Entry 5HNP (X-ray diffraction, 2.20 A resolution); this record covers chains A and B.

Chain A (and B):
Protein: ABC transporter
Source organism: Raoultella ornithinolytica
Notes: chain B of this document is another copy of the same molecule, construct and numbering; everything in this record applies to it too
UniProt: A0A0B5INH8 (A0A0B5INH8_RAOOR); residues 268-442 here = UniProt positions 268-442
Amino-acid sequence (190 residues; row label = number of the first residue in the row):
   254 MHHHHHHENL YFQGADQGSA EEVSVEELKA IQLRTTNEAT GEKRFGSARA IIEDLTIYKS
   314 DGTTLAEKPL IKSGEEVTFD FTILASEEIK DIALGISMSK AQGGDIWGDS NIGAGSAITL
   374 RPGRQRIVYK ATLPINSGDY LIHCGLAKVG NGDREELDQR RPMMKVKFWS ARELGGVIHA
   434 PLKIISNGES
Disordered / not traced: 254-275, 403-404, 439-443 (chain B: 254-274, 441-443)
Differences from the reference sequence: initiating methionine (254); expression tag (255-267, 443)

Interface between chain A and chain B:
Residue-residue contacts (74; chain A residue first):
  D358(A) - G429(B)
  I359(A) - G428(B)
  I359(A) - G429(B)
  I359(A) - V430(B)  hydrogen bond (backbone-backbone)
  I359(A) - I431(B)  hydrogen bond (backbone-backbone)
  W360(A) - G428(B)
  W360(A) - I431(B)
  W360(A) - A433(B)  hydrogen bond (side chain-backbone)
  W360(A) - L435(B)  hydrophobic
  G361(A) - L427(B)
  G361(A) - G428(B)  hydrogen bond (backbone-backbone)
  D362(A) - R425(B)  salt bridge
  D362(A) - L427(B)
  D362(A) - P434(B)
  D362(A) - L435(B)  hydrogen bond (side chain-backbone)
  S363(A) - L435(B)
  N364(A) - I437(B)
  G366(A) - R425(B)  hydrogen bond (backbone-side chain)
  A367(A) - R425(B)
  A367(A) - I437(B)  hydrophobic
  S369(A) - I437(B)
  R379(A) - S439(B)  hydrogen bond (backbone-side chain)
  I380(A) - S439(B)
  V381(A) - I437(B)
  V381(A) - I438(B)  hydrogen bond (backbone-backbone)
  V381(A) - S439(B)  hydrogen bond (backbone-side chain)
  Y382(A) - L435(B)  hydrophobic
  Y382(A) - K436(B)
  Y382(A) - I437(B)  hydrophobic
  K383(A) - L435(B)
  K383(A) - K436(B)  hydrogen bond (backbone-backbone)
  K383(A) - I438(B)
  T385(A) - A433(B)
  L386(A) - A433(B)  hydrophobic
  P387(A) - P387(B)  hydrophobic
  P387(A) - I431(B)
  I388(A) - I431(B)  hydrophobic
  R425(A) - D362(B)  salt bridge
  R425(A) - G366(B)  hydrogen bond (side chain-backbone)
  R425(A) - A367(B)
  L427(A) - G361(B)
  G428(A) - I359(B)
  G428(A) - W360(B)
  G428(A) - G361(B)  hydrogen bond (backbone-backbone)
  G429(A) - D358(B)
  G429(A) - I359(B)
  G429(A) - W360(B)
  V430(A) - I359(B)  hydrogen bond (backbone-backbone)
  V430(A) - V430(B)  hydrophobic
  V430(A) - I431(B)
  I431(A) - I359(B)  hydrogen bond (backbone-backbone)
  I431(A) - W360(B)
  I431(A) - P387(B)
  I431(A) - I388(B)  hydrophobic
  I431(A) - V430(B)
  I431(A) - I431(B)  hydrophobic
  A433(A) - W360(B)  hydrogen bond (backbone-side chain)
  A433(A) - T385(B)
  A433(A) - L386(B)  hydrophobic
  P434(A) - D362(B)
  L435(A) - W360(B)  hydrophobic
  L435(A) - D362(B)  hydrogen bond (backbone-side chain)
  L435(A) - S363(B)
  L435(A) - Y382(B)  hydrophobic
  L435(A) - K383(B)
  K436(A) - E329(B)  salt bridge
  K436(A) - Y382(B)
  K436(A) - K383(B)  hydrogen bond (backbone-backbone)
  I437(A) - A367(B)  hydrophobic
  I437(A) - S369(B)
  I437(A) - V381(B)
  I437(A) - Y382(B)  hydrophobic
  I438(A) - V381(B)  hydrogen bond (backbone-backbone)
  I438(A) - K383(B)
Other interface residues (no listed pair), chain A (34 interface residues in all): I349, A384, H432
Other interface residues (no listed pair), chain B (35 interface residues in all): I349, N364, A384, H432, N440

Summary:
34 residues of chain A and 35 residues of chain B are in contact; the contacts include 18 hydrogen bonds and 3
salt bridges. Polar pairs include D362(A)-R425(B), K436(A)-E329(B) and W360(A)-A433(B).
Chain A and chain B are both ABC transporter (Raoultella ornithinolytica); the structure, The structure of the
kdo-capped saccharide binding subunit of the O-12 specific ABC transporter, Wzt, was determined by X-ray
diffraction.
